Entry 6ZB0 (X-ray diffraction, 1.61 A resolution); this record covers chain AAA.

Chain AAA:
Name: Bromodomain-containing protein 2
Organism: Homo sapiens
UniProt: P25440 (BRD2_HUMAN); residue numbers follow UniProt; this construct covers 344-455
Sequence (115 residues; row label = number of the first residue in the row):
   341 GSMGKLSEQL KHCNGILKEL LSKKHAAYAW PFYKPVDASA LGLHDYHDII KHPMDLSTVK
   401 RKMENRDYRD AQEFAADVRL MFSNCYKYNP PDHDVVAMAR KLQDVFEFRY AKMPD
Sequence notes: expression tag (341-343)
Small-molecule neighbours: QCW (N-methyl-2-oxidanylidene-1-(phenylmethyl)pyridine-3-carboxamide): Trp370, Pro371, Phe372, Val376, Leu381, Leu383, Tyr386, Cys425, Asn429, His433, Asp434, Val435, Met438
Curated features (UniProtKB/Swiss-Prot):
  - mutagenesis: Val376 (V376A: Abolished binding to histone H4 acetylated at 'Lys-12' (H4K12ac)), Leu381 (L381A: Reduced binding to histone H4 acetylated at 'Lys-12' (H4K12ac)), Leu383 (L383A: Reduced binding to histone H4 acetylated at 'Lys-12' (H4K12ac)), Asn429 (N429A: Abolished binding to histone H4 acetylated at 'Lys-12' (H4K12ac))

In short:
Bound to chain AAA: compound QCW. UniProt lists 4 mutagenesis sites.
Chain AAA is Bromodomain-containing protein 2 (Homo sapiens); the structure, C-TERMINAL BROMODOMAIN OF HUMAN
BRD2 WITH 1-benzyl-N-methyl-2-oxo-1,2-dihydropyridine-3-carboxamide, was determined by X-ray diffraction,
deposited together with 6ZB1, 6ZB2 and 6ZB3.
